1XNQ - chains A and L of the 23 polymer chains in the assembly; structure by X-ray diffraction, 3.05 A resolution.

# Chain A
Molecule: 16S ribosomal RNA
From: Thermus thermophilus
Sequence (1522 nucleotides; each row starts with the number of its first residue; note: 42 numbers in that range are skipped by the numbering (no residue carries them; nothing is unmodelled there); a row labelled like 190A-190L holds insertion residues (190A, then the next letters in order); numbering starts at 0):
     0 UUUGUUGGAGAGUUUGAUCCUGGCUCAGGGUGAACGCUGGCGGCGUGCCU
    50 AAGACAUGCAAGUCGUGCGGG
    73 CCGCGGGGUUUU
    88 ACUCCG
    95 UGGUC
   101 AGCGGCGGACGGGUGAGUAACGCGUGGGU
  129A G
   130 ACCUACCCGGAAGAGGGGGACAACCCGGGGAAACUCGGGCUAAUCCCCCA
   180 UGUGGACCCGC
190A-190L CCCUUGGGGUGU
   191 GUCCAAAGGGCUUU
   216 GCCCGCUUCCGGAUGGGCCCGCGUCCCAUCAGCUAGUUGGUGGGGUAAUG
   266 GCCCACCAAGGCGACGACGGGUAGCCGGUCUGAGAGGAUGGCCGGCCACA
   316 GGGGCACUGAGACACGGGCCCCACUCCUACGGGAGGCAGCAGUUAGGAAU
   366 CUUCCGCAAUGGGCGCAAGCCUGACGGAGCGACGCCGCUUGGAGGAAGAA
   416 GCCCUUCGGGGUGUAAACUCCUGAA
   442 CCCGGGACGAAACCCCCGACGA
   474 GGGGACUGACGGUACCGGG
   494 GUAAUAGCGCCGGCCAACUCCGUGCCAGCAGCCGCGGUAAUACGGAGGGC
   544 GCGAGCGUUACCCGGAUUCACUGGGCGUAAAGGGCGUGUAGGCGGCCUGG
   594 GGCGUCCCAUGUGAAAGACCACGGCUCAACCGUGGGGGAGCGUGGGAUAC
   644 GCUCAGGCUAGACGGUGGGAGAGGGUGGUGGAAUUCCCGGAGUAGCGGUG
   694 AAAUGCGCAGAUACCGGGAGGAACGCCGAUGGCGAAGGCAGCCACCUGGU
   744 CCACCCGUGACGCUGAGGCGCGAAAGCGUGGGGAGCAAACCGGAUUAGAU
   794 ACCCGGGUAGUCCACGCCCUAAACGAUGCGCGCUAGGUCUCUGGGUCU
   848 CCUGGGGGCCGAAGCUAACGCGUUAAGCGCGCCGCCUGGGGAGUACGGCC
   898 GCAAGGCUGAAACUCAAAGGAAUUGACGGGGGCCCGCACAAGCGGUGGAG
   948 CAUGUGGUUUAAUUCGAAGCAACGCGAAGAACCUUACCAGGCCUUGACAU
   998 GCUA
 1001A G
  1002 GGAACCCGGGUGAAAGCCUGGGGUGCCCC
1030A-1030D GCGA
  1031 GGGGAGCCCUAGCACAGGUGCUGCAUGGCCGUCGUCAGCUCGUGCCGUGA
  1081 GGUGUUGGGUUAAGUCCCGCAACGAGCGCAACCCCCGCCGUUAGUUGCCA
  1131 GCGGUUCGGCCGGGCACUCUAACGGGACUGCCCGCGAAA
  1171 GCGGGAGGAAGGAGGGGACGACGUCUGGUCAGCAUGGCCCUUACGGCCUG
  1221 GGCGACACACGUGCUACAAUGCCCACUACAAAGCGAUGCCACCCGGCAAC
  1271 GGGGAGCUAAUCGCAAAAAGGUGGGCCCAGUUCGGAUUGGGGUCUGCAAC
  1321 CCGACCCCAUGAAGCCGGAAUCGCUAGUAAUCGCGGAUCAG
 1361A C
  1362 CAUGCCGCGGUGAAUACGUUCCCGGGCCUUGUACACACCGCCCGUCACGC
  1412 CAUGGGAGCGGGCUCUACCCGAAGUCGCCGGG
  1446 AGCCUACGGG
  1459 CAGGCGCCGAGGGUAGGGCCCGUGACUGGGGCGAAGUCGUAACAAGGUAG
  1509 CUGUACCGGAAGGUGCGGCUGGAUCACCUCCUUUCU
Unresolved in the structure: 0-4, 1001A, 1030A-1030D, 1361A, 1535-1538
Ion coordination: Mg2+ site 1 near U17 (its only coordinating residue here); Mg2+ site 2 near G21 (its only coordinating residue here); Mg2+ site 3: G46, G394; Mg2+ site 4: C48, G115; Mg2+ site 5 near A53 (its only coordinating residue here); Mg2+ site 6: A59, U387; Mg2+ site 7: G61, U62, G105; Mg2+ site 8: G69, G70, U98; Mg2+ site 9: G107, A325, G326; Mg2+ site 10: A109, G331; Mg2+ site 11: A116, G117, G289; Mg2+ site 12: C121, G124, U125, G126, G236; 63 more Mg2+ sites not listed
Ligand contacts: paromomycin (PAR): C1404, G1405, U1406, C1407, A1408, C1409, C1490, G1491, A1492, A1493, G1494, U1495, C1496

# Chain L
Name: Ribosomal protein S12
From: Thermus thermophilus
Chain sequence (135 residues; each row starts with the number of its first residue):
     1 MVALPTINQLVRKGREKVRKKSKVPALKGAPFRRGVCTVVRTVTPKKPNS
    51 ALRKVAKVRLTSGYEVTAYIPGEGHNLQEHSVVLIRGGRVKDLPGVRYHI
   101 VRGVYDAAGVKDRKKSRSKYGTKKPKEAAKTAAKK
Unresolved in the structure: 1-4, 129-135
Ion coordination: Mg2+: Pro-48, Asn-49 (shared with C518(A), G529(A) of chain A)

# How chain A and chain L interact
Residue-residue contacts - 137 pairs, chain A then chain L:
  U24(A) / Lys-23(L)  salt bridge to the phosphate
  A33(A) / Phe-32(L)  base contact
  C34(A) / Phe-32(L)  sugar contact
  C34(A) / Val-101(L)  sugar contact
  C34(A) / Val-104(L)  phosphate contact
  G35(A) / Val-104(L)  sugar contact
  G35(A) / Arg-117(L)  sugar contact
  G35(A) / Ser-118(L)  hydrogen bond to the sugar
  G35(A) / Gly-121(L)  sugar contact
  C36(A) / Arg-117(L)  hydrogen bond to the sugar
  C36(A) / Ser-118(L)  sugar contact
  C36(A) / Gly-121(L)  phosphate contact
  C36(A) / Thr-122(L)  sugar contact
  C36(A) / Lys-123(L)  salt bridge to the phosphate
  C36(A) / Lys-124(L)  hydrogen bond to the phosphate
  U37(A) / Lys-123(L)  phosphate contact
  U37(A) / Lys-124(L)  hydrogen bond to the phosphate
  C241(A) / Arg-19(L)  hydrogen bond to the phosphate
  C242(A) / Arg-19(L)  sugar contact
  G302(A) / Lys-17(L)  salt bridge to the phosphate
  A303(A) / Lys-17(L)  salt bridge to the phosphate
  G362(A) / Lys-28(L)  hydrogen bond to the sugar
  G362(A) / Arg-33(L)  hydrogen bond to the phosphate
  G362(A) / Arg-34(L)  salt bridge to the phosphate
  G362(A) / Thr-61(L)  phosphate contact
  A363(A) / Lys-28(L)  hydrogen bond to the base
  A363(A) / Ala-30(L)  base contact
  A363(A) / Pro-31(L)  base contact
  A363(A) / Phe-32(L)  base contact
  A363(A) / Arg-33(L)  salt bridge to the phosphate
  A363(A) / Arg-34(L)  salt bridge to the phosphate
  A363(A) / Thr-61(L)  hydrogen bond to the phosphate
  A363(A) / Tyr-105(L)  sugar contact
  A364(A) / Lys-28(L)  base contact
  G500(A) / Lys-124(L)  salt bridge to the phosphate
  C501(A) / Arg-117(L)  salt bridge to the phosphate
  C501(A) / Ser-118(L)  phosphate contact
  C501(A) / Lys-124(L)  salt bridge to the phosphate
  G502(A) / Lys-115(L)  phosphate contact
  G502(A) / Ser-116(L)  phosphate contact
  G502(A) / Arg-117(L)  hydrogen bond to the phosphate
  G502(A) / Ser-118(L)  hydrogen bond to the phosphate
  G502(A) / Lys-119(L)  phosphate contact
  C503(A) / Ser-116(L)  hydrogen bond to the phosphate
  C503(A) / Lys-119(L)  salt bridge to the phosphate
  C518(A) / Ser-50(L)  base contact
  C519(A) / Ser-50(L)  hydrogen bond to the phosphate
  C519(A) / Ala-51(L)  phosphate contact
  A520(A) / Ala-51(L)  phosphate contact
  A520(A) / Leu-52(L)  hydrogen bond to the phosphate
  A520(A) / Lys-54(L)  salt bridge to the phosphate
  A520(A) / Glu-73(L)  hydrogen bond to the sugar
  G521(A) / Leu-52(L)  phosphate contact
  G521(A) / Arg-53(L)  hydrogen bond to the base
  G521(A) / Lys-54(L)  salt bridge to the phosphate
  G521(A) / Gly-72(L)  phosphate contact
  G521(A) / Glu-73(L)  phosphate contact
  C522(A) / Asn-49(L)  base contact
  C522(A) / Arg-53(L)  base contact
  C522(A) / Tyr-69(L)  hydrogen bond to the phosphate
  C522(A) / Pro-71(L)  phosphate contact
  C522(A) / Gly-72(L)  hydrogen bond to the phosphate
  C522(A) / Asp-92(L)  hydrogen bond to the base
  C522(A) / Tyr-120(L)  phosphate contact
  A523(A) / Arg-53(L)  base contact
  A523(A) / Val-90(L)  base contact
  A523(A) / Lys-91(L)  base contact
  A523(A) / Asp-92(L)  hydrogen bond to the base
  A523(A) / Tyr-120(L)  phosphate contact
  C526(A) / Lys-91(L)  salt bridge to the phosphate
  G527(A) / Asn-49(L)  base contact
  C528(A) / Asn-49(L)  hydrogen bond to the base
  G529(A) / Asn-49(L)  hydrogen bond to the base
  G529(A) / Ser-50(L)  hydrogen bond to the base
  G529(A) / Ala-51(L)  base contact
  G537(A) / Glu-73(L)  sugar contact
  G537(A) / Arg-113(L)  salt bridge to the phosphate
  G538(A) / Arg-113(L)  salt bridge to the phosphate
  G538(A) / Lys-114(L)  hydrogen bond to the phosphate
  G538(A) / Lys-115(L)  hydrogen bond to the phosphate
  A539(A) / Lys-114(L)  salt bridge to the phosphate
  A539(A) / Lys-115(L)  salt bridge to the phosphate
  G550(A) / Lys-119(L)  sugar contact
  U551(A) / Phe-32(L)  base contact
  U551(A) / Arg-86(L)  sugar contact
  U552(A) / Pro-31(L)  hydrogen bond to the sugar
  U552(A) / Arg-86(L)  sugar contact
  U552(A) / Gly-87(L)  hydrogen bond to the sugar
  A553(A) / Val-24(L)  phosphate contact
  A553(A) / Gly-29(L)  hydrogen bond to the sugar
  A553(A) / Pro-31(L)  sugar contact
  A553(A) / Gly-87(L)  phosphate contact
  C554(A) / Ser-22(L)  phosphate contact
  C555(A) / Lys-20(L)  phosphate contact
  C556(A) / Lys-20(L)  salt bridge to the phosphate
  C562(A) / Arg-15(L)  phosphate contact
  C562(A) / Glu-16(L)  hydrogen bond to the base
  C562(A) / Lys-17(L)  sugar contact
  C562(A) / Val-18(L)  base contact
  A563(A) / Arg-15(L)  base contact
  C564(A) / Leu-10(L)  phosphate contact
  C564(A) / Arg-15(L)  salt bridge to the phosphate
  G567(A) / Pro-5(L)  base contact
  G567(A) / Arg-15(L)  hydrogen bond to the base
  G568(A) / Pro-5(L)  base contact
  G585(A) / Asn-8(L)  hydrogen bond to the sugar
  C879(A) / Thr-6(L)  base contact
  C880(A) / Thr-6(L)  hydrogen bond to the phosphate
  C880(A) / Asn-8(L)  hydrogen bond to the phosphate
  C880(A) / Gln-9(L)  phosphate contact
  C880(A) / Arg-12(L)  salt bridge to the phosphate
  G881(A) / Gln-9(L)  hydrogen bond to the phosphate
  G881(A) / Arg-12(L)  salt bridge to the phosphate
  C882(A) / Pro-5(L)  base contact
  U884(A) / Arg-15(L)  base contact
  A908(A) / Lys-21(L)  phosphate contact
  A909(A) / Lys-21(L)  salt bridge to the phosphate
  C910(A) / Arg-97(L)  salt bridge to the phosphate
  U911(A) / Arg-89(L)  salt bridge to the phosphate
  U911(A) / Pro-94(L)  phosphate contact
  U911(A) / Gly-95(L)  phosphate contact
  U911(A) / Arg-97(L)  salt bridge to the phosphate
  C912(A) / Lys-46(L)  hydrogen bond to the phosphate
  C912(A) / Pro-94(L)  phosphate contact
  A913(A) / Lys-46(L)  salt bridge to the phosphate
  A913(A) / Lys-47(L)  salt bridge to the phosphate
  A913(A) / Lys-91(L)  salt bridge to the phosphate
  A914(A) / Lys-47(L)  salt bridge to the phosphate
  C1411(A) / Arg-41(L)  hydrogen bond to the phosphate
  C1411(A) / Lys-57(L)  phosphate contact
  C1412(A) / Lys-57(L)  salt bridge to the phosphate
  C1490(A) / Pro-94(L)  sugar contact
  G1491(A) / Thr-44(L)  hydrogen bond to the sugar
  G1491(A) / Lys-46(L)  phosphate contact
  A1492(A) / Lys-46(L)  phosphate contact
  A1492(A) / Lys-47(L)  hydrogen bond to the phosphate
  A1492(A) / Ser-50(L)  hydrogen bond to the base
Interface residues without a listed pair, chain A (64 interface residues in all): A32, U49, C525, C883
Interface residues without a listed pair, chain L (71 interface residues in all): Ile-7, Lys-13, Pro-45, Pro-48, Gly-74, Leu-84, Gly-88, Asp-112

# In short
Chain A and chain L form an interface of 64 and 71 residues respectively; the contacts include 39 hydrogen
bonds and 31 salt bridges. Polar contacts include A363(A)/Lys-28(L), G521(A)/Arg-53(L) and C522(A)/Asp-92(L).
Bound to chain A: paromomycin. G46(A) and G394(A) coordinate Mg2+ site 3.
Here chain A is 16S ribosomal RNA and chain L is Ribosomal protein S12, both from Thermus thermophilus. Entry
1XNQ (Structure of an Inosine-Adenine Wobble Base Pair Complex in the Context of the Decoding Center) was
determined by X-ray diffraction together with 1XNR from the same study.
